7L2T - chains F and B of the 6 polymer chains in the assembly; structure by electron microscopy, 3.08 A resolution.

# Chain F
Name: Tau-theraphotoxin-Hs1a
Source organism: Cyriopagopus schmidti
Reference sequence: P0CH43 (DKTX_CYRSC); numbering as in UniProt (aligned over 1-75)
Sequence (76 residues; each row starts with the number of its first residue; numbering starts at 0):
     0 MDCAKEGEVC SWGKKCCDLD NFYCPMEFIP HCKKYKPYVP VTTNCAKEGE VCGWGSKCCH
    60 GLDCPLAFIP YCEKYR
Not modelled in the structure: 0
Differences from the reference sequence: initiating methionine (0)
Disulfides: Cys2-Cys16, Cys9-Cys23, Cys15-Cys31, Cys44-Cys58, Cys51-Cys63, Cys57-Cys71
Ligand contacts: 65I ((9R,12R)-15-amino-12-hydroxy-6,12-dioxo-7,11,13-trioxa-12lambda~5~-phosphapentadecan-9-yl undecanoate): Ala66, Phe67, Ile68
Swiss-Prot annotation at these positions:
  - site: Trp11 (Interacts with TRPV1 (reaches into the void formed by S4, S6 and pore-helix)), Met25 (Important residue for activation of TRPV1), Phe27 (Interacts with TRPV1 (reaches into the void formed by S4, S6 and pore-helix)), Trp53 (Interacts with TRPV1 (reaches into the void formed by S4, S6 and pore-helix)), Leu65 (Important residue for activation of TRPV1), Phe67 (Interacts with TRPV1 (reaches into the void formed by S4, S6 and pore-helix))
  - mutagenesis: Leu65 (L65A: Important decrease in activation of TRPV1 (in K2 synthetic construct))

# Chain B
Name: Transient receptor potential cation channel subfamily V member 1
Source organism: Rattus norvegicus
Reference sequence: O35433 (TRPV1_RAT); numbering as in UniProt; present here: 110-603, 627-764
Sequence (637 residues; numbered 105 to 764; 23 numbers in that range are skipped by the numbering (no residue carries them; nothing is unmodelled there); the number before each row is that of its first residue):
   105 GAMGSRLYDR RSIFDAVAQS NCQELESLLP FLQRSKKRLT DSEFKDPETG KTCLLKAMLN
   165 LHNGQNDTIA LLLDVARKTD SLKQFVNASY TDSYYKGQTA LHIAIERRNM TLVTLLVENG
   225 ADVQAAANGD FFKKTKGRPG FYFGELPLSL AACTNQLAIV KFLLQNSWQP ADISARDSVG
   285 NTVLHALVEV ADNTVDNTKF VTSMYNEILI LGAKLHPTLK LEEITNRKGL TPLALAASSG
   345 KIGVLAYILQ REIHEPECRH LSRKFTEWAY GPVHSSLYDL SCIDTCEKNS VLEVIAYSSS
   405 ETPNRHDMLL VEPLNRLLQD KWDRFVKRIF YFNFFVYCLY MIIFTAAAYY RPVEGLPPYK
   465 LKNTVGDYFR VTGEILSVSG GVYFFFRGIQ YFLQRRPSLK SLFVDSYSEI LFFVQSLFML
   525 VSVVLYFSQR KEYVASMVFS LAMGWTNMLY YTRGFQQMGI YAVMIEKMIL RDLCRFMFVY
   585 LVFLFGFSTA VVTLIEDGK
   627 YNSLYSTCLE LFKFTIGMGD LEFTENYDFK AVFIILLLAY VILTYILLLN MLIALMGETV
   687 NKIAQESKNI WKLQRAITIL DTEKSFLKCM RKAFRSGKLL QVGFTPDGKD DYRWCFRVDE
   747 VNWTTWNTNV GIINEDPG
Not modelled in the structure: 105-149, 239-241, 752-764
Differences from the reference sequence: expression tag (105-109)
Ion coordination: Na+: Gly643 (shared with 1 residue of chain A; 1 residue of chain C; 1 residue of chain D)
Ligand contacts:
  - 65I ((9R,12R)-15-amino-12-hydroxy-6,12-dioxo-7,11,13-trioxa-12lambda~5~-phosphapentadecan-9-yl undecanoate): Met581, Leu585, Leu588, Leu630, Tyr631, Cys634, Leu635, Phe638
  - XJ7 ((2S)-1-(butanoyloxy)-3-{[(R)-hydroxy{[(1r,2R,3S,4S,5R,6S)-2,3,4,5,6-pentahydroxycyclohexyl]oxy}phosphoryl]oxy}propan-2-yl tridecanoate): Arg409, Val508, Asp509, Ser510, Tyr511, Ser512, Leu515, Ala546, Met547, Thr550, Asn551, Leu553, Tyr554, Arg557, Glu570, Lys571, Leu574, Ile696, Leu699, Gln700, Ile703
Swiss-Prot annotation at these positions:
  - region: Glu684 to Phe712 (AD)
  - motif: Gly643 to Asp646 (Selectivity filter)
  - binding site (ATP): Arg115, Lys155, Lys160, Asn164, Tyr199 to Gln202, Glu210, Arg211
  - binding site (resiniferatoxin): Tyr511, Ser512, Thr550, Arg557
  - binding site (Na(+)): Gly643
  - binding site (Ca(2+)): Asp646
  - modified residue: Ser116 (Phosphoserine), Thr144 (Phosphothreonine), Thr370 (Phosphothreonine), Ser502 (Phosphoserine), Thr704 (Phosphothreonine)
  - mutagenesis: Arg114 (R114E: Abolishes capsaicin-evoked current and binding to resiniferatoxin; Abolishes sensitivity to acid), Arg115 (R115D: Abolishes capsaicin-evoked current and binding to resiniferatoxin), Ser116 (S116A: Abolishes phosphorylation by PKCM and enhances channel response to capsaicin by PKCM), Lys155 (K155A: Abolishes ATP binding. Abolishes CALM binding. Impairs normal desensitization by repeated exposure to capsaicin), Lys160 (K160A: Abolishes ATP binding. Abolishes CALM binding), Tyr199 (Y199A: Strongly reduces affinity for ATP; when associated with A-202), Gln202 (Q202A: Strongly reduces affinity for ATP; when associated with A-199), Ser502 (S502A: Largely reduces PMA enhancement of capsaicin-evoked currents, but no effect on direct activation by PMA. Loss of activation by capsaicin and loss of vanilloid binding ...), Tyr511 (Y511A: Loss of sensitivity to capsaicin), Met547 (M547L: Reduces binding to resiniferatoxin), Thr550 (T550I: Reduces sensitivity to capsaicin 10-fold; no effect on sensitivity to resiniferatoxin. Reduces binding to resiniferatoxin), Glu636 (E636K: Abolishes channel activity. Restored channel activity; when associated with E-639; E636Q: Slight modification of pore attributes), 7 further mutagenesis entries in UniProt
Reported in the primary citation:
  - binding site for Na+: Gly643

# Interface between chain F and chain B
Pairs across the interface (19):
  Asp1(F) - Lys535(B)  salt bridge
  Trp11(F) - Glu536(B)
  Gly12(F) - Lys535(B)
  Met25(F) - Ser629(B)
  Met25(F) - Tyr631(B)  hydrophobic
  Phe27(F) - Tyr631(B)  hydrophobic
  Gly52(F) - Asp654(B)
  Gly52(F) - Phe655(B)
  Gly52(F) - Lys656(B)  hydrogen bond (backbone-backbone)
  Trp53(F) - Asp654(B)
  Trp53(F) - Val658(B)  hydrophobic
  Gly54(F) - Asp654(B)  hydrogen bond (backbone-backbone)
  Gly54(F) - Phe655(B)
  Ser55(F) - Asp654(B)  hydrogen bond (backbone-backbone)
  Lys56(F) - Asn652(B)
  Lys56(F) - Asp654(B)  salt bridge
  Cys57(F) - Asn652(B)  hydrogen bond (backbone-side chain)
  Cys63(F) - Lys656(B)
  Leu65(F) - Ile660(B)  hydrophobic
Other interface residues (no listed pair), chain F (17 interface residues in all): Glu26, Pro64, Ala66, Phe67
Other interface residues (no listed pair), chain B (14 interface residues in all): Ser632, Leu635, Tyr653, Ala657

# Summary
17 residues of chain F face 14 of chain B across their interface, with 4 hydrogen bonds and 2 salt bridges.
Polar contacts include Asp1(F)-Lys535(B), Lys56(F)-Asp654(B) and Cys57(F)-Asn652(B). Bound to chain F:
compound 65I. Ligands of chain B: compound XJ7 and compound 65I. The paper reports a binding site for Na+ at
Gly643(B).
Here chain F is Tau-theraphotoxin-Hs1a (Cyriopagopus schmidti) and chain B is Transient receptor potential
cation channel subfamily V member 1 (Rattus norvegicus). Entry 7L2T (cryo-EM structure of DkTx-bound minimal
TRPV1 in partial open state) was determined by electron microscopy together with 7L2M, 7L2R and 7L2U from the
same study.
